PDB entry 7RYM | X-ray diffraction, 3.20 A resolution | chains A and C of the 4 polymer chains in the assembly

== Chain A ==
Protein: T-cell surface glycoprotein CD1a
Source organism: Homo sapiens
UniProt: P06126 (CD1A_HUMAN); residues 1-278 here correspond to UniProt positions 18-295 (UniProt number = residue number + 17)
Chain sequence (286 residues; numbered -1 to 284; the number before each row is that of its first residue; numbers below 1 keep their minus sign (Asp-1 is residue -1)):
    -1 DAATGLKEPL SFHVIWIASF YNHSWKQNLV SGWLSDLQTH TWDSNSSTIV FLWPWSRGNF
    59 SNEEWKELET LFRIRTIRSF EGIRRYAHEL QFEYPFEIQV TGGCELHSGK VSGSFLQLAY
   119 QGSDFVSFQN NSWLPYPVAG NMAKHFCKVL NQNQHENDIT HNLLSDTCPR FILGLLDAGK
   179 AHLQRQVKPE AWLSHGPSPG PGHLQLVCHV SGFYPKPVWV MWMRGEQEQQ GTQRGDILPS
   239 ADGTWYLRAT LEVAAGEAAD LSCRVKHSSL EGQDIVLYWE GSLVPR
Not modelled in the structure: -1 to 7, 106-109, 281-284
Sequence notes: expression tag (-1 to 0, 279-284); conflict Thr2 (Asp19 in P06126); variant Ile13 (Thr30 in P06126), Trp51 (Cys68 in P06126)
Disulfide bonds: Cys102-Cys166, Cys206-Cys261
Curated features (UniProtKB/Swiss-Prot):
  - binding site (a D-galactosylceramide): Arg73 to Ser77, Glu154, Thr158
  - glycosylation (N-linked (GlcNAc...) asparagine): Asn20, Asn43, Asn57, Asn128
What the authors report for this chain:
  - mutagenesis - E62A/E65A/I72A (40 uM or higher), E62A/E65A/T165A/R168A (40 uM or higher), I157A/T165A/R168A (40 uM or higher): unchanged binding to both gammadelta TCRs
  - mutagenesis - Y19A/H21A/W23A: decreased binding to CO3 gammadelta TCR

== Chain C ==
Protein: T cell receptor gamma variable 4, T cell receptor beta constant 1
Source organism: Homo sapiens
UniProt: chimeric construct of A0A0C4DH28, P01850: residues 3-102 from A0A0C4DH28 (TRGV4_HUMAN) positions 19-118 (UniProt number = residue number + 16); residues 120-248 from P01850 positions 1-129 (UniProt number = residue number - 119)
Chain sequence (248 residues; numbered 1 to 248; the number before each row is that of its first residue):
     1 MASSNLEGRT KSVIRQTGSS AEITCDLAEG STGYIHWYLH QEGKAPQRLL YYDSYTSSVV
    61 LESGISPGKY DTYGSTRKNL RMILRNLIEN DSGVYYCATW DGDYYKKLFG SGTTLVVTED
   121 LKNVFPPEVA VFEPSEAEIS HTQKATLVCL ATGFYPDHVE LSWWVNGKEV HSGVCTDPQP
   181 LKEQPALNDS RYALSSRLRV SATFWQNPRN HFRCQVQFYG LSENDEWTQD RAKPVTQIVS
   241 AEAWGRAD
Not modelled in the structure: 1-10, 141-142, 199
Sequence notes: initiating methionine (1); expression tag (2); linker (103-119); conflict Lys122 (Asn3 in P01850), Asn123 (Lys4 in P01850), Tyr155 (Phe36 in P01850); engineered mutation Cys175 (Ser56 in P01850), Ala193 (Cys74 in P01850)
Disulfide bonds: Cys149-Cys214
Curated features (UniProtKB/Swiss-Prot):
  - glycosylation (N-linked (GlcNAc...) asparagine): Asn90, Asn188

== How chain A and chain C interact ==
Residue-residue contacts (9; chain A residue first):
  His21(A) - Tyr51(C)  hydrogen bond (backbone-side chain)
  His21(A) - Leu61(C)
  Ser22(A) - Tyr51(C)
  Trp23(A) - Tyr104(C)
  Arg82(A) - Tyr51(C)
  Arg82(A) - Thr56(C)
  Arg82(A) - Ser58(C)  hydrogen bond
  Arg82(A) - Val60(C)
  His86(A) - Ser63(C)  hydrogen bond (side chain-backbone)
Other interface residues (no listed pair), chain A (6 interface residues in all): Glu79
Other interface residues (no listed pair), chain C (12 interface residues in all): Tyr34, Arg48, Asp53, Glu62, Gly64
Interface features reported in the paper:
  - specific contacts: Trp23(A)-Tyr104(C)

== Summary ==
6 residues of chain A face 12 of chain C across their interface, with 3 hydrogen bonds. Polar pairs include
His21(A)-Tyr51(C), Arg82(A)-Ser58(C) and His86(A)-Ser63(C). The authors report a contact between Trp23(A) and
Tyr104(C). From the paper: Y19A/H21A/W23A of chain A reduce binding to CO3 gammadelta TCR; E62A/E65A/I72A,
E62A/E65A/T165A/R168A and I157A/T165A/R168A of chain A leave binding to both gammadelta TCRs unchanged.
Here chain A is T-cell surface glycoprotein CD1a and chain C is T cell receptor gamma variable 4, T cell
receptor beta constant 1, both from Homo sapiens. Entry 7RYM (CD1a-endo-gdTCR complex) was determined by X-ray
diffraction (same publication as 7RYL, 7RYN and 7RYO).
